PDB entry 9US4 | X-ray diffraction, 1.95 A resolution | chain A

Chain A:
Protein: Maltohexaose-producing amylase
Organism: Klebsiella pneumoniae
Notes: EC 3.2.1.98
UniProtKB: Q9RHR1 (Q9RHR1_KLEPN); residues 18-677 here = UniProt positions 18-677
Chain sequence (660 residues; numbered 18 to 677; the number before each row is that of its first residue):
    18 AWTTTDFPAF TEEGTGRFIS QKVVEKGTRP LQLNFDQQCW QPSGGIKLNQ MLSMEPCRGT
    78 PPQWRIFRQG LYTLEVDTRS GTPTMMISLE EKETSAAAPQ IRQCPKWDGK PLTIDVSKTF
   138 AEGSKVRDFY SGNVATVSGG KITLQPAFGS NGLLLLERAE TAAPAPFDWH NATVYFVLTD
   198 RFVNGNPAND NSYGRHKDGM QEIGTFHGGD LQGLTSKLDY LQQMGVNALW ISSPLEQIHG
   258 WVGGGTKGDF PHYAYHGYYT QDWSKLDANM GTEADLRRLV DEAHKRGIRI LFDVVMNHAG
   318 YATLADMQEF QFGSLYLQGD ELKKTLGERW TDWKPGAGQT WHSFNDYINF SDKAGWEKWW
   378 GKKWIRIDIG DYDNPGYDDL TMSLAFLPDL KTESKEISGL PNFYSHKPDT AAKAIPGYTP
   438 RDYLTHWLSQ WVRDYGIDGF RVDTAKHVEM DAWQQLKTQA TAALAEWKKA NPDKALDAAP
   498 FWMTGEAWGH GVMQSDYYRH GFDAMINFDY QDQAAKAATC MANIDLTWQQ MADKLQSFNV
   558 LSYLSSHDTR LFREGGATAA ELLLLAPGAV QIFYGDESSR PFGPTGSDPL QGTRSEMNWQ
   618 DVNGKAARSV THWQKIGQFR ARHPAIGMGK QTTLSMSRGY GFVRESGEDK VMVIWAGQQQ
Unresolved in the structure: 110-119
Disulfides: C56-C74, C121-C537
Ion coordination: Ca2+ site 1: N201, N203, N206, D207, G225, D227; Ca2+ site 2: N314, L397, D406, H464

Overview:
The Ca2+ site 1 is built by N201, N203, N206, D207, G225 and D227. N314, L397, D406 and H464 form the Ca2+
site 2.
Chain A is Maltohexaose-producing amylase (Klebsiella pneumoniae); the structure, Klebsiella pneumoniae
maltohexaose-producing alpha-amylase in complex with acarbose, was determined by X-ray diffraction, deposited
together with 9US3, 9US5 and 9US6.
